Entry 6ND4 (electron microscopy, 4.30 A resolution (low resolution: residue-level contacts below are approximate; hydrogen-bond / salt-bridge calls are withheld)); this record covers chains 2 and g of the 30 polymer chains in the assembly.

Chain 2:
Molecule: U3 snoRNA
Source organism: Saccharomyces cerevisiae BY4741
Sequence (146 nucleotides; each row starts with the number of its first residue; note: 165 numbers in that range are skipped by the numbering (no residue carries them; nothing is unmodelled there)):
    23 AGGAUC
    30 AGGAAUCGUCACUCUUUGACUCUUCAAAAGAGCCACUGAAUCCAACUUGG
    80 UUGAUGAGUCCCAUAACCUUUGUACCC
   110 AGUGAGAAA
   200 CCGU
   246 AUGGCGCGAUGAUCU
   263 ACCCA
   304 UGGGUGGGUACAAAUGGCAGUCUGACAAGU

Chain g:
Molecule: Rrp9
Source organism: Saccharomyces cerevisiae BY4741
UniProtKB: Q06506 (RRP9_YEAST); numbering as in UniProt (aligned over 1-573)
Amino-acid sequence (573 residues; numbered 1 to 573; the number before each row is that of its first residue):
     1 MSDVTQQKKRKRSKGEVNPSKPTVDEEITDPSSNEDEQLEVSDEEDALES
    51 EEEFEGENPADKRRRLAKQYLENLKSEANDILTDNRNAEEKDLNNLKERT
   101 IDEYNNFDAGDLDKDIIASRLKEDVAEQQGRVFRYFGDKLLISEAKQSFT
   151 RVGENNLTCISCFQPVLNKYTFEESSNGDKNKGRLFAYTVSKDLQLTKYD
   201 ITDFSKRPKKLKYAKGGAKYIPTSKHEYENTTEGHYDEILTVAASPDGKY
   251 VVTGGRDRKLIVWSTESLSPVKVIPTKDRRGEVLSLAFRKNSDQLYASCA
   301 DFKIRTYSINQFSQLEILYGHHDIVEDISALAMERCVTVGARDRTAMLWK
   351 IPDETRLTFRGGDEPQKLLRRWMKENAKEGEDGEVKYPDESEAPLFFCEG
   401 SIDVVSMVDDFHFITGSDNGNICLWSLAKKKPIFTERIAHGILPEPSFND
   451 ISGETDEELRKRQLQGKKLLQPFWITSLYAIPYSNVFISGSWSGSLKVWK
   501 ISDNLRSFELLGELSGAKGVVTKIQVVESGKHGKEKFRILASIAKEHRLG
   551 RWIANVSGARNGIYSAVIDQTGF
Unresolved in the structure: 1-128, 167-183, 363-396, 571-573
Curated features (UniProtKB/Swiss-Prot):
  - modified residue: Ser2 (N-acetylserine), Ser50 (Phosphoserine)

Chain 2 / chain g interface:
Pairs across the interface (22; chain 2 residue first):
  A118(2) - Gly217(g)
  A118(2) - Ala218(g)
  A118(2) - Tyr236(g)
  A118(2) - Asp237(g)
  A118(2) - Glu238(g)
  C200(2) - Gly153(g)
  C200(2) - Glu154(g)
  C200(2) - Asn155(g)
  C200(2) - Asp193(g)
  C201(2) - Val152(g)
  A246(2) - Ser148(g)
  U247(2) - Phe149(g)
  U247(2) - Arg151(g)
  U247(2) - Gly516(g)
  G248(2) - Gly558(g)
  G249(2) - Val556(g)
  G249(2) - Ser557(g)
  G249(2) - Gly558(g)
  G249(2) - Ala559(g)
  G249(2) - Arg560(g)
  G249(2) - Asn561(g)
  G251(2) - Asn155(g)
Also at the interface, not in a pair above, chain g (22 interface residues in all): Gln147, Lys545

Overview:
Chain 2 and chain g form an interface of 8 and 22 residues respectively.
Chain 2 is U3 snoRNA and chain g is Rrp9, both from Saccharomyces cerevisiae BY4741; the structure,
Conformational switches control early maturation of the eukaryotic small ribosomal subunit, was determined by
electron microscopy.
